7USX - chains A and C of the 6 polymer chains in the assembly; structure by electron microscopy, 3.09 A resolution.

# Chain A
Protein: Transmembrane channel-like protein 1
Source organism: Caenorhabditis elegans
UniProt: D3KZG3 (TMC1_CAEEL); residue numbers follow UniProt; this construct covers 1-1285
Amino-acid sequence (1285 residues; each row starts with the number of its first residue):
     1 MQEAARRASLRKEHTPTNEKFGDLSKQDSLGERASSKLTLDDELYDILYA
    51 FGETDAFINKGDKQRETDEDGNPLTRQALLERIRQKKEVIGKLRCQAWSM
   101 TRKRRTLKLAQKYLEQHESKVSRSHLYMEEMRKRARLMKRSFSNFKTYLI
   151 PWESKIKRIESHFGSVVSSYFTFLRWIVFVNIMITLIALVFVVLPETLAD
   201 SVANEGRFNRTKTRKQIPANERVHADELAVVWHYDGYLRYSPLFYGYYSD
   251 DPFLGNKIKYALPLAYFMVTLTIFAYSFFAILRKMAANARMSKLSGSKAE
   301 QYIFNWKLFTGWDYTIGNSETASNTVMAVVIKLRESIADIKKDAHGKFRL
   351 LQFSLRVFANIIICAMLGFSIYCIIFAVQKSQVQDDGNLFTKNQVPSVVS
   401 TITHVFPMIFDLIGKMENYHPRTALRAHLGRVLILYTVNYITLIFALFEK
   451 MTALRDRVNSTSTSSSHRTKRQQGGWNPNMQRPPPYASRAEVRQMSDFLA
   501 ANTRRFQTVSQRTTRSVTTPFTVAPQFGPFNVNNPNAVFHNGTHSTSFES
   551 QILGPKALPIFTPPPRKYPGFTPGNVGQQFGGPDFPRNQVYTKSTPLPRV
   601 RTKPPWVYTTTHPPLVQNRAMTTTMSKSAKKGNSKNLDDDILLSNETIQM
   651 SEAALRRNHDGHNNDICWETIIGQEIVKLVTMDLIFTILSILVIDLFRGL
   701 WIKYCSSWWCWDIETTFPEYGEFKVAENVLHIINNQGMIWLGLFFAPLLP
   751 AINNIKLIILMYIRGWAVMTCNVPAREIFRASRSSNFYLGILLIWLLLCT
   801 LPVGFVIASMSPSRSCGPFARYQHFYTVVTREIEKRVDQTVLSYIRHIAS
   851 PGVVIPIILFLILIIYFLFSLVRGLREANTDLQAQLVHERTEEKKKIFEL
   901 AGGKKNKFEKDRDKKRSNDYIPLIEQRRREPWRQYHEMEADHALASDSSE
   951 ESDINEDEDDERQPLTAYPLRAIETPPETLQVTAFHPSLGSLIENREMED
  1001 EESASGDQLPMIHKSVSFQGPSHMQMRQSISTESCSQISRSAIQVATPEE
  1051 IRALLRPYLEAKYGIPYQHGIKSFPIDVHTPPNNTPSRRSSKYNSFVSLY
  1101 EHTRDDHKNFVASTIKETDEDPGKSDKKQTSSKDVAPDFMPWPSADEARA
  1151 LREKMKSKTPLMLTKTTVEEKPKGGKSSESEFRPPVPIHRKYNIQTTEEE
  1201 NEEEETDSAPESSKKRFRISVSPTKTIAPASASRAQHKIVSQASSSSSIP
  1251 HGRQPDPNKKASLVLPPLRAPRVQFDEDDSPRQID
Disordered / not traced: 1-74, 460-663, 884-1285
UniProt features mapped onto this chain:
  - region (Required for interaction with tmie): Leu696 to Tyr720, Trp766 to Val773
  - site (Required for interaction with calm-1): Glu160, Asp313, Arg780
  - glycosylation: Asn209 (N-linked (GalNAc...) asparagine)
Cystine bridges: Cys667-Cys816
Covalent attachments: N-acetylglucosamine (NAG) linked to Asn209
Bound ions: Ca2+ near Asp695 (its only coordinating residue here)
Small-molecule neighbours:
  - 1,2-Distearoyl-sn-glycerophosphoethanolamine (3PE): Lys155, Leu684, Ile685, Ile688, Leu692, Ile759, Tyr762, Ile763, Trp766
  - hexadecane (R16), molecule 1: Leu189, Val193, Thr197, Pro242, Tyr247, Leu748, Ala751, Ile752, Ile755
  - hexadecane (R16), molecule 2: Met285, Leu433, Ser782, Ser784, Asn786, Phe787, Gly790, Ile791, Ile794
  - hexadecane (R16), molecule 3: Ile371, Tyr372, Ile434, Val438
  - hexadecane (R16), molecule 4: Val693, Ile694, Phe697, Arg698, Trp701, Cys705, Phe717

# Chain C
Protein: CALMyrin (Calcium and Integrin Binding protein) homolog
Source organism: Caenorhabditis elegans
UniProt: Q93640 (Q93640_CAEEL); residue numbers follow UniProt; this construct covers 1-201
Amino-acid sequence (201 residues; numbered 1 to 201; the number before each row is that of its first residue):
     1 MGNNASSLSELNLFSKGGVFTREQLDEYQDCTFFTRKDIIRLYKRFYALN
    51 PHKVPTNMQGNRPAITTLTFEEVEKMPELKENPFKRRICEVFSEDGRGNL
   101 SFDDFLDMFSVFSEMAPLQLKLKYAFRIYDYDGDELLGHDDLSKMIRSLT
   151 RDELSDVEVEFIIERIIEEADLDGDSSINFAEFEHVVSRSPDFIRTFHIR
   201 I
Disordered / not traced: 1-17
Bound ions: Ca2+ site 1: Asp132, Leu136, Asp141; Ca2+ site 2: Ser177, Glu182

# Chain A / chain C interface
Residue-residue contacts (101; chain A residue first):
  Arg94(A) - Gln29(C)  hydrogen bond (side chain-backbone)
  Arg94(A) - Asp30(C)
  Arg94(A) - Cys31(C)
  Arg94(A) - Thr32(C)  hydrogen bond (side chain-backbone)
  Arg94(A) - Phe33(C)
  Arg94(A) - Leu120(C)
  Cys95(A) - Gln119(C)  hydrogen bond (backbone-side chain)
  Ala97(A) - Leu120(C)  hydrophobic
  Ala97(A) - Lys123(C)
  Ala97(A) - Tyr124(C)  hydrophobic
  Ala97(A) - Arg127(C)
  Met100(A) - Tyr28(C)  hydrophobic
  Met100(A) - Cys31(C)  hydrophobic
  Met100(A) - Asp103(C)
  Met100(A) - Asp107(C)
  Lys103(A) - Cys31(C)
  Arg104(A) - Glu27(C)  salt bridge
  Arg104(A) - Asp103(C)  salt bridge
  Lys108(A) - Glu27(C)  salt bridge
  Arg140(A) - Gln29(C)
  Arg140(A) - Asp30(C)  salt bridge
  Asn144(A) - Gln29(C)  hydrogen bond
  Asn144(A) - Thr35(C)
  Asn144(A) - Arg36(C)
  Thr147(A) - Thr35(C)
  Lys157(A) - Glu78(C)  salt bridge
  Lys157(A) - Arg200(C)  hydrogen bond (side chain-backbone)
  Glu160(A) - Arg200(C)  salt bridge
  Ser165(A) - Arg195(C)  hydrogen bond
  Ser292(A) - Ile194(C)
  Ser295(A) - Ser188(C)
  Ser295(A) - Arg189(C)
  Gly296(A) - Ser188(C)
  Gly296(A) - Arg189(C)
  Lys298(A) - Arg189(C)  hydrogen bond (backbone-side chain)
  Ala299(A) - Arg189(C)
  Glu300(A) - Arg189(C)  salt bridge
  Tyr302(A) - Glu169(C)
  Tyr302(A) - His185(C)  hydrogen bond
  Tyr302(A) - Val186(C)  hydrophobic
  Tyr302(A) - Arg189(C)
  Ile303(A) - Glu169(C)  hydrogen bond (backbone-side chain)
  Phe304(A) - Ile162(C)  hydrophobic
  Phe304(A) - Ile166(C)  hydrophobic
  Phe304(A) - Glu169(C)  hydrogen bond (backbone-side chain)
  Asn305(A) - Ile166(C)
  Asn305(A) - Glu169(C)
  Asn305(A) - Ala170(C)
  Asn305(A) - Val186(C)
  Trp306(A) - Val186(C)  hydrogen bond (side chain-backbone)
  Trp306(A) - Arg189(C)
  Trp306(A) - Ser190(C)
  Leu308(A) - Met145(C)  hydrophobic
  Leu308(A) - Ile146(C)  hydrophobic
  Leu308(A) - Leu149(C)
  Leu308(A) - Ile166(C)  hydrophobic
  Phe309(A) - Tyr129(C)  hydrogen bond (backbone-side chain)
  Phe309(A) - Leu137(C)  hydrophobic
  Phe309(A) - Leu142(C)  hydrophobic
  Phe309(A) - Met145(C)  hydrophobic
  Phe309(A) - Phe183(C)  hydrophobic
  Thr310(A) - Ser190(C)
  Thr310(A) - Phe193(C)
  Trp312(A) - Glu81(C)
  Trp312(A) - Asn82(C)  hydrogen bond
  Trp312(A) - Pro83(C)
  Trp312(A) - Leu149(C)  hydrophobic
  Trp312(A) - Thr196(C)
  Asp313(A) - Arg195(C)  salt bridge
  Tyr314(A) - Asn82(C)
  Tyr314(A) - Phe84(C)
  Tyr314(A) - Ile88(C)  hydrophobic
  Tyr314(A) - Phe112(C)  hydrophobic
  Tyr314(A) - Tyr129(C)
  Tyr314(A) - Thr196(C)  hydrogen bond (backbone-backbone)
  Tyr314(A) - His198(C)
  Tyr314(A) - Ile199(C)
  Thr315(A) - His198(C)  hydrogen bond (backbone-backbone)
  Gly317(A) - Pro77(C)
  Asn318(A) - Glu81(C)
  Ser319(A) - Glu81(C)  hydrogen bond
  Ala322(A) - Glu81(C)
  Ala322(A) - Arg151(C)
  Ser323(A) - Arg151(C)
  Val326(A) - Leu149(C)
  Val326(A) - Thr150(C)
  Val326(A) - Arg151(C)
  Val326(A) - Glu153(C)
  Val329(A) - Leu149(C)  hydrophobic
  Val330(A) - Thr150(C)
  Val330(A) - Glu153(C)
  Leu333(A) - Leu154(C)  hydrophobic
  Leu333(A) - Ile162(C)  hydrophobic
  Arg334(A) - Glu153(C)
  Ile337(A) - Glu158(C)
  Lys341(A) - Phe161(C)
  Arg780(A) - Asp192(C)  salt bridge
  Arg780(A) - Arg195(C)
  Arg783(A) - Pro191(C)
  Arg783(A) - Asp192(C)  salt bridge
  Thr880(A) - Arg189(C)
Interface residues without a listed pair, chain A (60 interface residues in all): Leu93, Gln96, Trp98, Ser99, Leu107, Tyr148, Ile156, Val166, Ser168, Lys293, Ser297, Ile316, Ile340, Gln883
Interface residues without a listed pair, chain C (65 interface residues in all): Gln24, Asp26, Lys37, Asp38, Pro117, Leu118, Arg165, Val187, Phe197, Ile201

# Summary
60 residues of chain A and 65 residues of chain C are in contact, with 16 hydrogen bonds and 10 salt bridges.
Polar contacts include Arg104(A)-Glu27(C), Arg104(A)-Asp103(C) and Lys108(A)-Glu27(C). Ligands of chain A: 4
copies of hexadecane and 1,2-Distearoyl-sn-glycerophosphoethanolamine. N-acetylglucosamine is covalently
linked to Asn209(A).
Chain A is Transmembrane channel-like protein 1 and chain C is CALMyrin (Calcium and Integrin Binding protein)
homolog, both from Caenorhabditis elegans; the structure, Structure of Contracted C. elegans TMC-1 complex,
was determined by electron microscopy together with 7USW and 7USY from the same study.
